6RDF - chains 4 and 7 of the 13 polymer chains in the assembly; structure by electron microscopy, 3.20 A resolution.

Chain 4:
Name: Mitochondrial ATP synthase associated protein ASA4
Organism: Polytomella sp. Pringsheim 198.80
UniProt: D7NIZ2 (D7NIZ2_9CHLO); residues 1-294 here = UniProt positions 1-294
Amino-acid sequence (294 residues; row label = number of the first residue in the row):
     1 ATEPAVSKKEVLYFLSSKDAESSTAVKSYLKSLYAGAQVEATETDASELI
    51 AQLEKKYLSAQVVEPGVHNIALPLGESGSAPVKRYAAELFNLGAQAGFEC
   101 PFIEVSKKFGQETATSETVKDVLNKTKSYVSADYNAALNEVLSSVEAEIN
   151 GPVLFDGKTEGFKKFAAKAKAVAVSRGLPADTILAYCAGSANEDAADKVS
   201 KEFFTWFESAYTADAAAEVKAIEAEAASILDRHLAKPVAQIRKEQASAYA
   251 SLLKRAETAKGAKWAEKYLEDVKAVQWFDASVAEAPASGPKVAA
Disordered / not traced: 1-4

Chain 7:
Name: Mitochondrial ATP synthase associated protein ASA7
Organism: Polytomella sp. Pringsheim 198.80
UniProt: D8V7I2 (D8V7I2_9CHLO); residues 1-190 here = UniProt positions 1-190
Amino-acid sequence (190 residues; each row starts with the number of its first residue):
     1 MSSVRAGVEAGRRDLTTFTFSGLQDAPVAALSGSIKLNVAAKAGKAEVTV
    51 AAGAAKAATQVSAAALRKLSGSKISLAEVARISVLHSSIQNYLLSLSNER
   101 YQLLSQWPDFTTMYGKDFYYRAHPEDLKKFYDAADEYYKLYETVTEFDSL
   151 SALASQVVPNYAARRRSTVHPAIGSTVADGAFTNFLLSKQ
Disordered / not traced: 1-14

Interface between chain 4 and chain 7:
Residue-residue contacts - 120 pairs, chain 4 then chain 7:
  Lys-56(4) / Thr-168(7)
  Val-63(4) / Arg-165(7)
  Val-63(4) / Pro-171(7)  hydrophobic
  Glu-64(4) / Ala-162(7)
  Glu-64(4) / Arg-166(7)  salt bridge
  Val-67(4) / Leu-85(7)
  Val-67(4) / Tyr-161(7)  hydrophobic
  Val-67(4) / Arg-165(7)
  His-68(4) / Ser-83(7)
  His-68(4) / Val-84(7)  hydrogen bond (backbone-backbone)
  His-68(4) / Leu-85(7)  hydrogen bond (backbone-backbone)
  His-68(4) / Val-158(7)
  His-68(4) / Ala-162(7)
  Asn-69(4) / Val-84(7)
  Ile-70(4) / Leu-85(7)
  Ala-71(4) / Val-84(7)  hydrophobic
  Ala-71(4) / Ser-88(7)
  Leu-72(4) / Leu-85(7)  hydrophobic
  Leu-72(4) / Ser-88(7)  hydrogen bond (backbone-side chain)
  Leu-74(4) / Ser-88(7)
  Leu-74(4) / Tyr-92(7)  hydrophobic
  Gly-75(4) / Tyr-92(7)
  Tyr-85(4) / Tyr-161(7)  hydrogen bond
  Leu-89(4) / Arg-165(7)
  Leu-89(4) / His-170(7)
  Leu-89(4) / Ala-172(7)  hydrophobic
  Phe-90(4) / Ala-172(7)  hydrophobic
  Gly-93(4) / His-170(7)
  Phe-98(4) / Val-169(7)
  Phe-98(4) / His-170(7)
  Phe-98(4) / Pro-171(7)
  Glu-99(4) / His-170(7)  hydrogen bond (backbone-side chain)
  Pro-101(4) / His-170(7)
  Pro-101(4) / Ile-173(7)
  Phe-102(4) / Gly-180(7)
  Phe-102(4) / Ala-181(7)  hydrophobic
  Glu-104(4) / Val-169(7)
  Val-105(4) / Val-169(7)  hydrophobic
  Val-105(4) / Ala-181(7)  hydrophobic
  Phe-109(4) / Ala-178(7)
  Phe-109(4) / Ala-181(7)
  Phe-109(4) / Phe-182(7)  hydrophobic
  Phe-109(4) / Phe-185(7)  hydrophobic
  Gly-110(4) / Phe-185(7)
  Thr-113(4) / Phe-185(7)
  Val-122(4) / Leu-186(7)  hydrophobic
  Thr-126(4) / Phe-182(7)
  Tyr-129(4) / Ala-178(7)
  Val-130(4) / Asp-179(7)
  Val-130(4) / Phe-182(7)  hydrophobic
  Ser-131(4) / Ser-175(7)
  Ser-131(4) / Asp-179(7)  hydrogen bond
  Tyr-134(4) / Asp-179(7)
  Tyr-134(4) / Thr-183(7)
  Leu-138(4) / Phe-182(7)  hydrophobic
  Leu-138(4) / Leu-186(7)  hydrophobic
  Phe-155(4) / Phe-185(7)  hydrophobic
  Phe-155(4) / Leu-186(7)  hydrophobic
  Phe-155(4) / Gln-190(7)
  Asp-156(4) / Gln-190(7)
  Phe-162(4) / Leu-186(7)
  Phe-162(4) / Ser-188(7)
  Phe-165(4) / Leu-186(7)  hydrophobic
  Ala-166(4) / Leu-187(7)
  Lys-170(4) / Leu-187(7)
  Arg-176(4) / Asp-179(7)  salt bridge
  Leu-178(4) / Gly-180(7)
  Leu-178(4) / Thr-183(7)
  Ile-183(4) / Gly-180(7)
  Ile-183(4) / Asn-184(7)  hydrogen bond (backbone-side chain)
  Leu-184(4) / Asn-184(7)
  Leu-184(4) / Leu-187(7)  hydrophobic
  Leu-184(4) / Ser-188(7)
  Cys-187(4) / Asn-184(7)  hydrogen bond
  Trp-206(4) / Thr-176(7)
  Trp-206(4) / Gly-180(7)
  Phe-207(4) / Val-177(7)  hydrophobic
  Ala-210(4) / Thr-176(7)
  Ala-210(4) / Val-177(7)  hydrophobic
  Tyr-211(4) / Val-177(7)
  Asp-214(4) / Gly-174(7)
  Asp-214(4) / Ser-175(7)  hydrogen bond (side chain-backbone)
  Asp-214(4) / Thr-176(7)  hydrogen bond
  Asp-214(4) / Val-177(7)  hydrogen bond (side chain-backbone)
  Glu-218(4) / Arg-164(7)  salt bridge
  Glu-218(4) / Arg-165(7)  salt bridge
  Ile-222(4) / Val-157(7)  hydrophobic
  Ile-222(4) / Tyr-161(7)  hydrophobic
  Glu-223(4) / Tyr-92(7)
  Glu-225(4) / Val-157(7)
  Ala-226(4) / Leu-93(7)
  Ala-227(4) / Leu-96(7)  hydrophobic
  Ile-229(4) / Leu-153(7)  hydrophobic
  Ile-229(4) / Gln-156(7)
  Ile-229(4) / Val-157(7)  hydrophobic
  Leu-230(4) / Leu-96(7)  hydrophobic
  Leu-230(4) / Ser-97(7)
  Leu-230(4) / Leu-150(7)  hydrophobic
  Leu-230(4) / Leu-153(7)  hydrophobic
  Asp-231(4) / Arg-100(7)  salt bridge
  His-233(4) / Thr-143(7)
  His-233(4) / Ser-149(7)  hydrogen bond
  His-233(4) / Leu-153(7)
  Leu-234(4) / Arg-100(7)
  Leu-234(4) / Thr-143(7)
  Ala-235(4) / Lys-139(7)
  Lys-236(4) / Thr-143(7)  hydrogen bond (backbone-side chain)
  Val-238(4) / Glu-142(7)
  Val-238(4) / Thr-143(7)
  Val-238(4) / Glu-146(7)
  Ile-241(4) / Thr-143(7)
  Ile-241(4) / Ser-149(7)
  Arg-242(4) / Glu-146(7)  salt bridge
  Gln-245(4) / Ser-149(7)  hydrogen bond (side chain-backbone)
  Gln-245(4) / Ala-152(7)
  Val-275(4) / Arg-81(7)
  Phe-278(4) / Val-79(7)
  Phe-278(4) / Ala-80(7)
  Phe-278(4) / Arg-81(7)
  Asp-279(4) / Arg-81(7)  salt bridge
Other interface residues (no listed pair), chain 4 (78 interface residues in all): Ala-60, Lys-108, Val-119, Leu-123, Gly-157, Ala-169, Ala-173, Ala-180, Pro-237, Pro-290, Val-292
Other interface residues (no listed pair), chain 7 (56 interface residues in all): Ile-82, Ile-89, Val-144, Asn-160, Ser-167, Lys-189

Summary:
78 residues of chain 4 and 56 residues of chain 7 are in contact, with 14 hydrogen bonds and 7 salt bridges.
Polar pairs include Glu-64(4)/Arg-166(7), Arg-176(4)/Asp-179(7) and Glu-218(4)/Arg-164(7).
Here chain 4 is Mitochondrial ATP synthase associated protein ASA4 and chain 7 is Mitochondrial ATP synthase
associated protein ASA7, both from Polytomella sp. Pringsheim 198.80. Entry 6RDF (CryoEM structure of
Polytomella F-ATP synthase, Primary rotary state 3, monomer-masked refinement) was determined by electron
microscopy (same publication as 6RD4, 6RD5, 6RD6, 6RD7, 6RD8, 6RD9 and 46 further entries).
